PDB entry 6K32 | electron microscopy, 3.20 A resolution | chains F and G of the 9 polymer chains in the assembly

Chain F:
Molecule: VP1
Source organism: Cypovirus 1
Reference sequence: D3JWE6 (D3JWE6_CPVBM); residue numbers follow UniProt; this construct covers 129-1333
Chain sequence (1205 residues; each row starts with the number of its first residue):
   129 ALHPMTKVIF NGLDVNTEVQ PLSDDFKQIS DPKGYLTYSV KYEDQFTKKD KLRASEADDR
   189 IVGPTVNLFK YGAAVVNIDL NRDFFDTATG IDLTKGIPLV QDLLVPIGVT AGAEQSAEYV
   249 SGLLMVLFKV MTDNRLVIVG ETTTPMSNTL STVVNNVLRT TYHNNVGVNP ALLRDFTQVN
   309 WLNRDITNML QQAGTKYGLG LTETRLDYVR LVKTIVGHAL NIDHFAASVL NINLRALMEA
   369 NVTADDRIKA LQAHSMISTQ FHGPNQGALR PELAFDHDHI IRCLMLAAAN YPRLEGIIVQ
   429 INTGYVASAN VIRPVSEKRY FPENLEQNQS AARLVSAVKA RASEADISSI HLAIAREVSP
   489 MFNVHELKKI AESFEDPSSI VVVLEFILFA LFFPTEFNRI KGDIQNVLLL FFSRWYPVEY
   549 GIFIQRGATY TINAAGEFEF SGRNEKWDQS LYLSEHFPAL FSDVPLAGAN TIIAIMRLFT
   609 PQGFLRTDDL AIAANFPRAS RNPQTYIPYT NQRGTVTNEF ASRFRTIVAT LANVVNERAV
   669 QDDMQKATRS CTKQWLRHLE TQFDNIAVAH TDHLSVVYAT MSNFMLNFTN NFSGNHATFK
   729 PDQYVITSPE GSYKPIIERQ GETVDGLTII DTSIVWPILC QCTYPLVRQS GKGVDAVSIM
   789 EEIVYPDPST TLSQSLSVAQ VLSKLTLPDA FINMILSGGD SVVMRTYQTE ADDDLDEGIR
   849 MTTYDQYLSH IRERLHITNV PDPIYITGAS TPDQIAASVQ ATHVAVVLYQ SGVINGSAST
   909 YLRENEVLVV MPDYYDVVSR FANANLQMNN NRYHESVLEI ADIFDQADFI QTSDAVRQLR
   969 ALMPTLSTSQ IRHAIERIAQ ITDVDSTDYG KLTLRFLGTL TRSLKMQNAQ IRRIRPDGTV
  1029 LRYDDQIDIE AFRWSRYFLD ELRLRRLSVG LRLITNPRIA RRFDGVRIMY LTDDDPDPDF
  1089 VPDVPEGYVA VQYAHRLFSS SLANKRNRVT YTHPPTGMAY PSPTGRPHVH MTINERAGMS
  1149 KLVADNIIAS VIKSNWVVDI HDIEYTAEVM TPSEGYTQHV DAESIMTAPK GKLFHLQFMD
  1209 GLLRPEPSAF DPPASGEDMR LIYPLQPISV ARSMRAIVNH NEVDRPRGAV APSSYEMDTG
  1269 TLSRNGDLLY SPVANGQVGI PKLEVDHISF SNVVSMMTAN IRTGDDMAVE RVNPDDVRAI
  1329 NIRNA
Disordered / not traced: 129-134, 778-785

Chain G:
Molecule: VP1
Source organism: Cypovirus 1
Reference sequence: D3JWE6 (D3JWE6_CPVBM); residue numbers follow UniProt; this construct covers 108-1333
Chain sequence (1226 residues; row label = number of the first residue in the row):
   108 KKPPTVVQSR TDVFNEQFAN EALHPMTKVI FNGLDVNTEV QPLSDDFKQI SDPKGYLTYS
   168 VKYEDQFTKK DKLRASEADD RIVGPTVNLF KYGAAVVNID LNRDFFDTAT GIDLTKGIPL
   228 VQDLLVPIGV TAGAEQSAEY VSGLLMVLFK VMTDNRLVIV GETTTPMSNT LSTVVNNVLR
   288 TTYHNNVGVN PALLRDFTQV NWLNRDITNM LQQAGTKYGL GLTETRLDYV RLVKTIVGHA
   348 LNIDHFAASV LNINLRALME ANVTADDRIK ALQAHSMIST QFHGPNQGAL RPELAFDHDH
   408 IIRCLMLAAA NYPRLEGIIV QINTGYVASA NVIRPVSEKR YFPENLEQNQ SAARLVSAVK
   468 ARASEADISS IHLAIAREVS PMFNVHELKK IAESFEDPSS IVVVLEFILF ALFFPTEFNR
   528 IKGDIQNVLL LFFSRWYPVE YGIFIQRGAT YTINAAGEFE FSGRNEKWDQ SLYLSEHFPA
   588 LFSDVPLAGA NTIIAIMRLF TPQGFLRTDD LAIAANFPRA SRNPQTYIPY TNQRGTVTNE
   648 FASRFRTIVA TLANVVNERA VQDDMQKATR SCTKQWLRHL ETQFDNIAVA HTDHLSVVYA
   708 TMSNFMLNFT NNFSGNHATF KPDQYVITSP EGSYKPIIER QGETVDGLTI IDTSIVWPIL
   768 CQCTYPLVRQ SGKGVDAVSI MEEIVYPDPS TTLSQSLSVA QVLSKLTLPD AFINMILSGG
   828 DSVVMRTYQT EADDDLDEGI RMTTYDQYLS HIRERLHITN VPDPIYITGA STPDQIAASV
   888 QATHVAVVLY QSGVINGSAS TYLRENEVLV VMPDYYDVVS RFANANLQMN NNRYHESVLE
   948 IADIFDQADF IQTSDAVRQL RALMPTLSTS QIRHAIERIA QITDVDSTDY GKLTLRFLGT
  1008 LTRSLKMQNA QIRRIRPDGT VLRYDDQIDI EAFRWSRYFL DELRLRRLSV GLRLITNPRI
  1068 ARRFDGVRIM YLTDDDPDPD FVPDVPEGYV AVQYAHRLFS SSLANKRNRV TYTHPPTGMA
  1128 YPSPTGRPHV HMTINERAGM SKLVADNIIA SVIKSNWVVD IHDIEYTAEV MTPSEGYTQH
  1188 VDAESIMTAP KGKLFHLQFM DGLLRPEPSA FDPPASGEDM RLIYPLQPIS VARSMRAIVN
  1248 HNEVDRPRGA VAPSSYEMDT GTLSRNGDLL YSPVANGQVG IPKLEVDHIS FSNVVSMMTA
  1308 NIRTGDDMAV ERVNPDDVRA INIRNA
Disordered / not traced: 778-785

Chain F / chain G interface:
Contacting residue pairs - 30 pairs, chain F then chain G:
  Pro450(F) - Glu503(G)
  Glu451(F) - Arg461(G)  hydrogen bond (backbone-side chain)
  Glu451(F) - Ser464(G)  hydrogen bond
  Asn452(F) - Ala460(G)  hydrogen bond (side chain-backbone)
  Asn452(F) - Arg461(G)
  Gln455(F) - Gln457(G)
  Val644(F) - Asn572(G)
  Val644(F) - Glu573(G)
  Val644(F) - Lys574(G)
  Arg653(F) - Arg542(G)
  Asn664(F) - Asp671(G)
  Lys674(F) - Asp671(G)
  Lys674(F) - Gln673(G)
  Ala675(F) - Gln673(G)  hydrogen bond (backbone-side chain)
  Arg677(F) - Asp671(G)  salt bridge
  Ser678(F) - Asp671(G)
  Ser678(F) - Met672(G)
  Lys681(F) - Asp670(G)
  Gln682(F) - Glu503(G)
  Gln682(F) - Asp504(G)
  Arg685(F) - Glu503(G)
  Arg685(F) - Arg542(G)
  Arg685(F) - Arg666(G)
  Arg685(F) - Asp670(G)  salt bridge
  His686(F) - Glu503(G)  salt bridge
  Glu688(F) - Arg542(G)
  Thr689(F) - Ser501(G)
  Thr689(F) - Glu503(G)
  Thr689(F) - Arg542(G)
  Asp692(F) - Arg542(G)  salt bridge
Also at the interface, not in a pair above, chain F (19 interface residues in all): Thr645
Also at the interface, not in a pair above, chain G (17 interface residues in all): Tyr548

Summary:
19 residues of chain F face 17 of chain G across their interface, with 4 hydrogen bonds and 4 salt bridges.
Among the polar pairs are Arg677(F)-Asp671(G), Arg685(F)-Asp670(G) and His686(F)-Glu503(G).
Here chain F is VP1 and chain G is VP1, both from Cypovirus 1. Entry 6K32 (RdRp complex) was determined by
electron microscopy.
